PDB entry 6HTR | X-ray diffraction, 2.60 A resolution | chains Z and a of the 28 polymer chains in the assembly

Chain Z:
Molecule: Proteasome subunit beta type-6
Organism: Saccharomyces cerevisiae (strain ATCC 204508 / S288c)
Notes: EC 3.4.25.1
UniProtKB: P23724 (PSB6_YEAST); residues 1-222 here correspond to UniProt positions 20-241 (UniProt number = residue number + 19)
Amino-acid sequence (222 residues; numbered 1 to 222; the number before each row is that of its first residue):
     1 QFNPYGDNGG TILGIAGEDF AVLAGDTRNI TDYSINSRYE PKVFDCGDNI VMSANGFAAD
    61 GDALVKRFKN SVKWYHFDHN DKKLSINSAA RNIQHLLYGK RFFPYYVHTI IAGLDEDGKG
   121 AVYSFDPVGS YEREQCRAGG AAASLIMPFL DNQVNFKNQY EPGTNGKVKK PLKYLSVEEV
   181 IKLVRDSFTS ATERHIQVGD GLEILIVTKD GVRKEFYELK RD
Metal / ion sites: Mg2+: Thr192, Val198
Small-molecule neighbours: GQT ((2S)-N-[(2S)-1-[[(2S)-1-[4-(aminomethyl)phenyl]-4-methylsulfonyl-butan-2-yl]amino]-3-oxidanyl-1-oxidanylidene-propan-2-yl]-2-[[(2S)-2-azido-3-phenyl-propanoyl]amino]-4-methyl-pentanamide): Pro104, Tyr106, Asp126, Pro127, Val128, Ser130

Chain a:
Molecule: Proteasome subunit beta type-7
Organism: Saccharomyces cerevisiae (strain ATCC 204508 / S288c)
Notes: EC 3.4.25.1
UniProtKB: P30657 (PSB7_YEAST); residues -12 to 233 here correspond to UniProt positions 21-266 (UniProt number = residue number + 33)
Amino-acid sequence (246 residues; numbered -12 to 233; the number before each row is that of its first residue; numbers below 1 keep their minus sign (Thr-12 is residue -12)):
   -12 TQIANAGASP MVNTQQPIVT GTSVISMKYD NGVIIAADNL GSYGSLLRFN GVERLIPVGD
    48 NTVVGISGDI SDMQHIERLL KDLVTENAYD NPLADAEEAL EPSYIFEYLA TVMYQRRSKM
   108 NPLWNAIIVA GVQSNGDQFL RYVNLLGVTY SSPTLATGFG AHMANPLLRK VVDRESDIPK
   168 TTVQVAEEAI VNAMRVLYYR DARSSRNFSL AIIDKNTGLT FKKNLQVENM KWDFAKDIKG
   228 YGTQKI
Not modelled in the structure: -12 to 0, 229-233

Interface between chain Z and chain a:
Contacting residue pairs (42):
  Gln1(Z) with Thr1(a), hydrogen bond
  Phe2(Z) with Thr1(a); Arg104(a); Met107(a); Pro109(a), hydrophobic; Trp111(a), hydrophobic; Leu132(a), hydrophobic; Leu133(a), hydrophobic
  Asn3(Z) with Leu133(a)
  Pro4(Z) with Arg104(a), hydrogen bond (backbone-side chain); Met107(a), hydrophobic; Leu133(a)
  Tyr5(Z) with Arg104(a)
  Asn8(Z) with Val135(a)
  Asn29(Z) with Tyr137(a)
  Ser34(Z) with His149(a), hydrogen bond
  Ile35(Z) with Arg156(a), hydrogen bond (backbone-side chain)
  Asn36(Z) with Tyr137(a), hydrogen bond; Ser139(a); Leu142(a)
  Ser37(Z) with Ser138(a), hydrogen bond (side chain-backbone)
  Glu40(Z) with Arg128(a), salt bridge; Tyr137(a); Ser138(a), hydrogen bond (side chain-backbone)
  Phe57(Z) with Arg104(a); Leu133(a); Val135(a), hydrophobic
  Ala59(Z) with Tyr101(a); Leu133(a); Gly134(a); Val135(a)
  Asp60(Z) with Tyr101(a), hydrogen bond; Arg104(a), salt bridge
  Asp62(Z) with Thr136(a), hydrogen bond
  Ala63(Z) with Tyr101(a)
  Lys66(Z) with Glu94(a), salt bridge
  Phe103(Z) with Arg104(a); Ser105(a)
  Tyr105(Z) with Tyr101(a)
  Glu218(Z) with Arg161(a), salt bridge
  Arg221(Z) with Asp160(a), salt bridge; Arg161(a)
Other interface residues (no listed pair), chain Z (25 interface residues in all): Gly6, Arg38, Tyr39

Overview:
25 residues of chain Z face 22 of chain a across their interface; the contacts include 9 hydrogen bonds and 5
salt bridges. Polar pairs include Glu40(Z)-Arg128(a), Asp60(Z)-Arg104(a) and Lys66(Z)-Glu94(a). Ligands of
chain Z: compound GQT. Thr192(Z) and Val198(Z) form the Mg2+ site.
Here chain Z is Proteasome subunit beta type-6 and chain a is Proteasome subunit beta type-7, both from
Saccharomyces cerevisiae (strain ATCC 204508 / S288c). Entry 6HTR (Yeast 20S proteasome with human beta2c
(S171G) in complex with 13) was determined by X-ray diffraction, deposited together with 6HTB, 6HTC, 6HTD,
6HTP, 6HUB, 6HUC and 30 further entries.
